8JTX - chains A and B; structure by electron microscopy, 3.28 A resolution.

== Chain A ==
Molecule: Solute carrier family 22 member 1
Organism: Homo sapiens
UniProtKB: O15245 (S22A1_HUMAN); residue numbers follow UniProt; this construct covers 1-554
Sequence (566 residues; each row starts with the number of its first residue):
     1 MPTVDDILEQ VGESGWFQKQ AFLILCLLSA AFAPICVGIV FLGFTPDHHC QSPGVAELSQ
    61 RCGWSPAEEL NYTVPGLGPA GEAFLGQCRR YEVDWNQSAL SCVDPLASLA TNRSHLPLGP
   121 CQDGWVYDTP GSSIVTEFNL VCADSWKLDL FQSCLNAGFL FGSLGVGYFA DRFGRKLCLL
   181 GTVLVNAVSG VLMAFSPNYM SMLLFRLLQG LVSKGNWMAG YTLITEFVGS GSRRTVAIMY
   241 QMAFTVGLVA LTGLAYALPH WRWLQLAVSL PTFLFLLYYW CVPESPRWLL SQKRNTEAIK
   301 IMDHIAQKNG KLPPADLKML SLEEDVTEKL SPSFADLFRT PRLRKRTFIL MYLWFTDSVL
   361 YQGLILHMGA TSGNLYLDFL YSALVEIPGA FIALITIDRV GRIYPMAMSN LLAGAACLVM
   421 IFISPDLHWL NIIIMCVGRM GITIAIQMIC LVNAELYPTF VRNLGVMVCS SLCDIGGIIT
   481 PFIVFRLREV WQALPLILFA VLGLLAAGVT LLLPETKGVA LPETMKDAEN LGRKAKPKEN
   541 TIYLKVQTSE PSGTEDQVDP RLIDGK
Not modelled in the structure: 1-20, 278-329, 521-566
Disulfide bonds: Cys50-Cys121, Cys62-Cys102, Cys88-Cys142
Differences from the reference sequence: expression tag (555-566)
UniProt features mapped onto this chain:
  - motif: Pro283 to Arg287 (Proline-rich sequence)
  - modified residue: Ser333 (Phosphoserine), Thr541 (Phosphothreonine)
  - glycosylation: Asn71 (N-linked (GlcNAc...) asparagine)
  - natural variant: Ser14 (S14F: Exclusively found in the African American population), Arg61 (R61C: Affects transporter activity), Leu85 (L85F: No changes in MPP(+) uptake), Cys88 (C88R: Affects transporter activity), Leu160 (L160F: No changes in both MPP(+) and TEA uptake), Ser189 (S189L: No changes in MPP(+) uptake), Gly220 (G220V: Affects transporter activity), Pro341 (P341L: Affects transporter activity), Arg342 (R342H: No changes in MPP(+) uptake when associated with V-408), Gly401 (G401S: Affects transporter activity), Met408 (M408V: Does not affect transporter activity), Met420 (deletion: Reduction of serum O-isobutanoyl-(R)-carnitine levels), 3 further natural variant entries in UniProt
  - mutagenesis: Ile24 (I24L: No change in fenoterol uptake. No change in trospium uptake. No change in terbutaline uptake), Leu28 (L28I: No change in fenoterol uptake. No change in trospium uptake. No change in terbutaline uptake), Ala31 (A31S: No change in fenoterol uptake. No change in trospium uptake. No change in terbutaline uptake), Phe32 (F32L: No change in fenoterol uptake. Decreased trospium uptake. Decreased trospium affinity), Cys36 (C36Y: Increased fenoterol uptake. Increased fenoterol affinity. No change in trospium uptake. No change in terbutaline uptake. No change in terbutaline affinity), Tyr240 (Y240F: Decreased TEA uptake), Pro283 (P283A: Decreased TEA uptake), Tyr361 (Y361F: Decreased TEA uptake), Tyr376 (Y376F: Decreased TEA uptake), Gly465 (G465A: No changes in MPP(+) uptake)
What the authors report for this chain:
  - conformationally variable residues: Gly465

== Chain B ==
Molecule: nanobody 56
Organism: Lama glama
Notes: antibody fragment or engineered binder
Sequence (130 residues; row label = number of the first residue in the row):
     1 QVQLQESGGG LVQAGGSLRL SCAASGTIFY YEIMGWYRQA PGKEREFVAT IDQGGITNYA
    61 DSVKGRFTIS RDNAKNTVYL QMNSLKPEDT AVYYCAVPDV FVGRGWDYLI YWGQGTQVTV
   121 SSGSHHHHHH
Not modelled in the structure: 1-2, 121-130
Disulfide bonds: Cys22-Cys95

== Interface between chain A and chain B ==
Pairs across the interface (31):
  Ser230(A) with Gly54(B); Gly55(B)
  Gly231(A) with Ile56(B)
  Arg234(A) with Ile56(B)
  Leu330(A) with Tyr30(B)
  Pro332(A) with Tyr31(B)
  Ser333(A) with Tyr31(B)
  Asp336(A) with Tyr31(B)
  Arg342(A) with Glu32(B), salt bridge; Ile110(B)
  Leu343(A) with Tyr31(B), hydrophobic
  Arg346(A) with Tyr31(B), hydrogen bond (side chain-backbone)
  Gly401(A) with Gly103(B), hydrogen bond (backbone-backbone)
  Arg402(A) with Val100(B)
  Ile403(A) with Phe101(B)
  Tyr404(A) with Gly103(B)
  Glu455(A) with Asp52(B); Gln53(B), hydrogen bond (backbone-backbone)
  Leu456(A) with Tyr30(B); Tyr31(B); Gln53(B)
  Pro458(A) with Tyr30(B)
  Gly518(A) with Leu109(B); Ile110(B)
  Val519(A) with Asp99(B); Val102(B), hydrophobic; Tyr108(B); Leu109(B); Ile110(B), hydrophobic
  Ala520(A) with Tyr108(B), hydrophobic; Leu109(B)
Interface residues without a listed pair, chain A (30 interface residues in all): Leu337, Asp398, Arg399, Val400, Met406, Val452, Ala454, Tyr457, Leu513, Glu515
Interface residues without a listed pair, chain B (21 interface residues in all): Thr27, Ile33, Asn58, Arg104, Trp112

== Overview ==
30 residues of chain A face 21 of chain B across their interface; the contacts include 3 hydrogen bonds and 1
salt bridge. Polar pairs include Arg342(A)-Glu32(B), Arg346(A)-Tyr31(B) and Gly401(A)-Gly103(B). From UniProt:
10 mutagenesis sites on chain A. The paper reports conformational variability at Gly465(A).
Here chain A is Solute carrier family 22 member 1 (Homo sapiens) and chain B is nanobody 56 (Lama glama).
Entry 8JTX (hOCT1 in complex with nb5660 in inward facing fully open conformation) was determined by electron
microscopy together with 8JTW and 8JTY from the same study.
